Entry 5UD5 (X-ray diffraction, 2.35 A resolution); this record covers chains A and C.

# Chain A
Name: Pyrrolysine--tRNA ligase
Source organism: Methanosarcina mazei (strain ATCC BAA-159 / DSM 3647 / Goe1 / Go1 / JCM 11833 / OCM 88)
Notes: EC 6.1.1.26
UniProtKB: Q8PWY1 (PYLS_METMA); numbering as in UniProt (aligned over 1-101)
Sequence (109 residues; numbered -7 to 101; the number before each row is that of its first residue; numbers below 1 keep their minus sign (Met-7 is residue -7)):
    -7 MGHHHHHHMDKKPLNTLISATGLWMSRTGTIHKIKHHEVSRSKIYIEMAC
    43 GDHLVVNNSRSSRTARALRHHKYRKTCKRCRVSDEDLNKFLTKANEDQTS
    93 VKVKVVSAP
Disordered / not traced: -7 to 0, 87-101
Sequence notes: expression tag (-7 to 0)
Ion coordination: Zn2+: His24, Cys42, Cys69, Cys72
Reported in the primary citation:
  - binding site for the 72-nt RNA strand (chain C): Lys3, His24, His62
  - Zn2+ coordination: His24
  - mutagenesis - D2N/K3N/T56P/H62Y: decreased binding to the 72-nt RNA strand (chain C)

# Chain C
Molecule: 72-nt RNA strand
Sequence (72 nucleotides; each row starts with the number of its first residue; note: 4 numbers in that range are skipped by the numbering (no residue carries them; nothing is unmodelled there)):
     1 GGAAACC
     9 UGAUCAU
    18 GUAGAUCGAAUGGACUCUAAAUCCGUUCAG
    49 CCGGGUUAGAUUCCCGGGGUUUCCGCCA
Disordered / not traced: 75-76

# Interface between chain A and chain C
Pairs across the interface (42):
  Met1(A) with G57(C), phosphate contact
  Lys3(A) with U55(C), hydrogen bond to the base; A58(C), salt bridge to the phosphate
  Trp16(A) with C45(C), hydrogen bond to the phosphate
  Ser18(A) with U44(C), hydrogen bond to the phosphate; C45(C), phosphate contact
  Arg19(A) with C45(C), hydrogen bond to the phosphate; A46(C), salt bridge to the phosphate
  Thr20(A) with U44(C), hydrogen bond to the phosphate
  Thr22(A) with U44(C), phosphate contact
  His24(A) with U43(C), phosphate contact; U44(C), salt bridge to the phosphate
  Asp44(A) with U43(C), hydrogen bond to the sugar
  Leu46(A) with U44(C), phosphate contact; C45(C), sugar contact
  Val48(A) with C45(C), phosphate contact; A46(C), phosphate contact
  Asn49(A) with G47(C), hydrogen bond to the phosphate
  Ser51(A) with G47(C), sugar contact; C50(C), hydrogen bond to the phosphate
  Arg52(A) with G51(C), salt bridge to the phosphate; G52(C), salt bridge to the phosphate
  Ser53(A) with G47(C), base contact; U59(C), sugar contact
  Ser54(A) with A46(C), sugar contact; G47(C), phosphate contact
  Arg55(A) with G21(C), salt bridge to the phosphate; A22(C), salt bridge to the phosphate; A46(C), hydrogen bond to the sugar; G47(C), hydrogen bond to the base
  Arg58(A) with G21(C), salt bridge to the phosphate; G47(C), hydrogen bond to the base; A58(C), phosphate contact; U59(C), salt bridge to the phosphate; U60(C), base contact
  Arg61(A) with A58(C), salt bridge to the phosphate; U59(C), salt bridge to the phosphate
  His62(A) with G57(C), hydrogen bond to the sugar; A58(C), phosphate contact
  Lys64(A) with A20(C), salt bridge to the phosphate
  Tyr65(A) with A20(C), hydrogen bond to the base
  Arg66(A) with A20(C), hydrogen bond to the sugar
Interface residues without a listed pair, chain A (25 interface residues in all): Met17, Gly21
Interface residues without a listed pair, chain C (17 interface residues in all): U54
From the paper, about this interface:
  - interface residues, chain A: Lys3(A), His24(A), His62(A)

# In short
The interface between chain A and chain C involves 25 residues on one side and 17 on the other, with 14
hydrogen bonds and 12 salt bridges. Polar contacts include Lys3(A)-U55(C), Arg55(A)-G47(C) and
Arg58(A)-G47(C). The paper reports a binding site for the 72-nt RNA strand (chain C) at Lys3(A), His24(A) and
His62(A); D2N/K3N/T56P/H62Y of chain A reduce binding to the 72-nt RNA strand (chain C).
Here chain A is Pyrrolysine--tRNA ligase (Methanosarcina mazei (strain ATCC BAA-159 / DSM 3647 / Goe1 / Go1 /
JCM 11833 / OCM 88)) and chain C is a 72-nt RNA strand. Entry 5UD5 (Crystal structure of the tRNA binding
domain of Pyrrolysyl-tRNA synthetase bound to tRNA(Pyl)) was determined by X-ray diffraction together with
5V6X from the same study.
